9CZ7 - chains A and B of the 4 polymer chains in the assembly; structure by X-ray diffraction, 2.57 A resolution.

== Chain A ==
Name: Integrin alpha-V heavy chain
Source organism: Homo sapiens
UniProt: P06756 (ITAV_HUMAN); residues 1-595 here correspond to UniProt positions 31-625 (UniProt number = residue number + 30)
Sequence (605 residues; each row starts with the number of its first residue):
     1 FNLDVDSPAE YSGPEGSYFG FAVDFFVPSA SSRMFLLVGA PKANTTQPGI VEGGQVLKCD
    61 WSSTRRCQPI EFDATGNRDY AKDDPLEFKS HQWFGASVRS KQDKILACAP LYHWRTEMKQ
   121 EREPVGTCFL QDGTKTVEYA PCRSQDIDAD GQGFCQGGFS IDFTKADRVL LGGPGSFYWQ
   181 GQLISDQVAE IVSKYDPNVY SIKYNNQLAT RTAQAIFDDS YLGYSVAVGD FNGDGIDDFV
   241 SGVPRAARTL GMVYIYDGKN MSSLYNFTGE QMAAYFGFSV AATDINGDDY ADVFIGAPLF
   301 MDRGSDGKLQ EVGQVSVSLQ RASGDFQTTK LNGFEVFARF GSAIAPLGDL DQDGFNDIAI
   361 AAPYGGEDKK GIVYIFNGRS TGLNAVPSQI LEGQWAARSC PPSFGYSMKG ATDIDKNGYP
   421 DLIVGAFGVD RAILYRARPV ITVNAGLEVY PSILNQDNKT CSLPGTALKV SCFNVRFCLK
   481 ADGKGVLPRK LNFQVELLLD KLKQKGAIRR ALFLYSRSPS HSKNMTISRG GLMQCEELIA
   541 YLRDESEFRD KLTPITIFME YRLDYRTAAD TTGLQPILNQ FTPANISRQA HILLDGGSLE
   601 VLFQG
Disordered / not traced: 596-605
Disulfides: C59-C67, C108-C128, C142-C155, C461-C472, C478-C535
Covalent attachments: N-acetylglucosamine (NAG) linked to N44, N260; glycan linked to N266
Sequence notes: conflict C400 (Met430 in P06756); expression tag (596-605)
Metal / ion sites: Ca2+ site 1: D230, N232, D234, I236, D238; Ca2+ site 2: D284, N286, D288, Y290, D292; Ca2+ site 3: D349, D351, D353, F355, D357; Ca2+ site 4: D413, D415, N417, Y419, D421
Small-molecule neighbours: A1A6A ((2S)-phenyl{(3S)-3-[4-(5,6,7,8-tetrahydro-1,8-naphthyridin-2-yl)butoxy]pyrrolidin-1-yl}acetic acid): D150, F177, Y178, Q180, T212, A213, A215, D218

== Chain B ==
Name: Integrin beta-6
Source organism: Homo sapiens
UniProt: P18564 (ITB6_HUMAN); residues 5-474 here correspond to UniProt positions 22-491 (UniProt number = residue number + 17)
Sequence (481 residues; numbered 5 to 485; the number before each row is that of its first residue):
     5 GCALGGAETC EDCLLIGPQC AWCAQENFTH PSGVGERCDT PANLLAKGCQ LNFIENPVSQ
    65 VEILKNKPLS VGRQKNSSDI VQIAPQSLIL KLRPGGAQTL QVHVRQTEDY PVDLYYLMDL
   125 SASMDDDLNT IKELGSRLSK EMSKLTSNFR LGFGSFVEKP VSPFVKTTPE EIANPCSSIP
   185 YFCLPTFGFK HILPLTNDAE RFNEIVKNQK ISANIDTPEG GFDAIMQAAV CKEKIGWRND
   245 SLHLLVFVSD ADSHFGMDSK LAGIVCPNDG LCHLDSKNEY SMSTVLEYPT IGQLIDKLVQ
   305 NNVLLIFAVT QEQVHLYENY AKLIPGATVG LLQKDSGNIL QLIISAYEEL RSEVELEVLG
   365 DTEGLNLSFT AICNNGTLFQ HQKKCSHMKV GDTASFSVTV NIPHCERRSR HIIIKPVGLG
   425 DALELLVSPE CNCDCQKEVE VNSSKCHHGN GSFQCGVCAC HPGHMGPRCE SGHSLEVLFQ
   485 G
Disordered / not traced: 32-38, 478-485
Disulfides: C6-C24, C14-C437, C17-C42, C27-C53, C180-C187, C235-C276, C377-C389, C409-C435, C439-C459, C450-C462, C464-C473
Covalent attachments: N-acetylglucosamine (NAG) linked to N243
Sequence notes: conflict C270 (Ile287 in P18564); expression tag (475-485)
Metal / ion sites: Mg2+: S125, E223 (together with A1A6A); Ca2+ site 1: S127, D130, D131, K338; Ca2+ site 2: E162, N218, D220, P222, E223
Small-molecule neighbours:
  - A1A6A ((2S)-phenyl{(3S)-3-[4-(5,6,7,8-tetrahydro-1,8-naphthyridin-2-yl)butoxy]pyrrolidin-1-yl}acetic acid): S125, A126, S127, I183, S216, A217, N218, I219, D220, T221, E223
  - N-acetylglucosamine (NAG; 2-acetamido-2-deoxy-beta-D-glucopyranose): N80, S82, D83
Swiss-Prot annotation at these positions:
  - binding site (Mg(2+)): D123, S125, S127, E223
  - binding site (Ca(2+)): S127, D130, D131, E162, N218, D220, P222, E223, D254, K338
  - glycosylation (N-linked (GlcNAc...) asparagine): N31, N80, N243, N370, N379, N446, N454

== Chain A / chain B interface ==
Residue-residue contacts (87; chain A residue first):
  Y18(A) - V269(B)  hydrophobic
  Y18(A) - C270(B)
  F21(A) - K264(B)
  W93(A) - G267(B)
  L111(A) - L265(B)
  L111(A) - A266(B)
  L111(A) - G267(B)
  H113(A) - S166(B)  hydrogen bond
  Q120(A) - T172(B)
  E121(A) - T172(B)
  R122(A) - T171(B)  hydrogen bond
  R122(A) - T172(B)
  P124(A) - S166(B)
  P124(A) - P167(B)  hydrophobic
  D148(A) - K170(B)  salt bridge
  F154(A) - P167(B)
  F154(A) - K170(B)
  F154(A) - I219(B)  hydrophobic
  Q156(A) - P167(B)
  Q156(A) - L265(B)  hydrogen bond (side chain-backbone)
  F159(A) - K264(B)
  F159(A) - L265(B)  hydrophobic
  P174(A) - L265(B)  hydrophobic
  Y178(A) - I219(B)
  W179(A) - P167(B)
  W179(A) - I219(B)  hydrophobic
  W179(A) - D220(B)
  W179(A) - L265(B)
  D219(A) - T221(B)
  D219(A) - P222(B)
  Y221(A) - H258(B)
  Y221(A) - D262(B)
  Y221(A) - L265(B)
  Y224(A) - M261(B)  hydrogen bond (side chain-backbone)
  Y224(A) - K264(B)
  R245(A) - P222(B)
  R245(A) - D256(B)  salt bridge
  R245(A) - S257(B)  hydrogen bond (side chain-backbone)
  R245(A) - H258(B)
  R245(A) - F259(B)
  R245(A) - D262(B)  salt bridge
  R248(A) - D256(B)  salt bridge
  R248(A) - E316(B)
  R248(A) - Q317(B)  hydrogen bond
  R248(A) - L320(B)
  T249(A) - F259(B)
  T249(A) - Y324(B)  hydrogen bond
  M272(A) - N323(B)
  M272(A) - Y324(B)  hydrophobic
  A273(A) - F259(B)  hydrophobic
  A273(A) - I295(B)  hydrophobic
  Y275(A) - F259(B)  hydrophobic
  Y275(A) - M261(B)  hydrogen bond (side chain-backbone)
  Y275(A) - D262(B)  hydrogen bond
  F278(A) - M261(B)  hydrophobic
  L299(A) - M261(B)  hydrophobic
  L299(A) - T294(B)
  M301(A) - I295(B)  hydrophobic
  M301(A) - G296(B)
  M301(A) - L327(B)  hydrophobic
  S305(A) - G368(B)
  S305(A) - L369(B)  hydrogen bond (side chain-backbone)
  S305(A) - N370(B)  hydrogen bond
  D306(A) - T366(B)  hydrogen bond
  D306(A) - E367(B)  hydrogen bond (side chain-backbone)
  D306(A) - L369(B)  hydrogen bond (backbone-backbone)
  Q310(A) - E367(B)
  E311(A) - T294(B)  hydrogen bond
  E311(A) - G296(B)
  F337(A) - G296(B)
  F337(A) - Q297(B)
  R339(A) - M261(B)
  R339(A) - P271(B)
  R339(A) - E291(B)  salt bridge
  R339(A) - T294(B)
  Y364(A) - V269(B)
  Y364(A) - P271(B)
  C400(A) - C270(B)  disulfide
  P401(A) - P271(B)
  Y406(A) - K264(B)  hydrogen bond
  F427(A) - V269(B)  hydrophobic
  G506(A) - G470(B)  hydrogen bond (backbone-backbone)
  A507(A) - M469(B)
  I508(A) - M469(B)  hydrophobic
  R509(A) - M469(B)
  S518(A) - H477(B)
  P519(A) - H477(B)
Other interface residues (no listed pair), chain A (50 interface residues in all): K42, P298, G304, L309, R543
Other interface residues (no listed pair), chain B (47 interface residues in all): F168, G260, I299, D300, L371, H468
Inter-chain disulfides: C400(A)-C270(B)

== Summary ==
50 residues of chain A and 47 residues of chain B are in contact; the contacts include 1 disulfide bond, 17
hydrogen bonds and 5 salt bridges. Among the polar pairs are D148(A)-K170(B), R245(A)-D256(B) and
R245(A)-D262(B).
Chain A is Integrin alpha-V heavy chain and chain B is Integrin beta-6, both from Homo sapiens; the structure,
Crystal structure of integrin avb6 headpiece in complex with compound 12, was determined by X-ray diffraction
together with 9CZA, 9CZD and 9CZF from the same study.
